Entry 7NPU (electron microscopy, 4.48 A resolution (low resolution: residue-level contacts below are approximate; hydrogen-bond / salt-bridge calls are withheld)); this record covers chains B3 and C5 of the 24 polymer chains in the assembly.

# Chain B3
Protein: ESX-5 secretion system ATPase EccB5
From: Mycobacterium tuberculosis (strain ATCC 25618 / H37Rv)
Notes: EC 3.6.-.-
UniProtKB: P9WNQ9 (ECCB5_MYCTU); residue numbers follow UniProt; this construct covers 1-506
Amino-acid sequence (506 residues; each row starts with the number of its first residue):
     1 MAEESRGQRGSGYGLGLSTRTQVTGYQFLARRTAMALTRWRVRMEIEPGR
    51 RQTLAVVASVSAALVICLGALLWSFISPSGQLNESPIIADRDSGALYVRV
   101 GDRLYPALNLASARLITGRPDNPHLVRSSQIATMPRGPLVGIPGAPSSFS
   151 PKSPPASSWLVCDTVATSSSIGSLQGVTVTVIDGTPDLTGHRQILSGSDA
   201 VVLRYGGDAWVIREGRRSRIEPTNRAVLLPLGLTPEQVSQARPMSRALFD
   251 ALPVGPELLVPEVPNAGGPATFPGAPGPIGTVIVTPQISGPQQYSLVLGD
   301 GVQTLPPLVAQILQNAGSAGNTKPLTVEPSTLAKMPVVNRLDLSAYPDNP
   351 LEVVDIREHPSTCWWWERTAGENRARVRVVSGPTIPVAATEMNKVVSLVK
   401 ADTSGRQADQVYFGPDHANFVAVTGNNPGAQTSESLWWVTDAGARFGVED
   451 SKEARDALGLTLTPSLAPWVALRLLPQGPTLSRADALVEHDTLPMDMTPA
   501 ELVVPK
Disordered / not traced: 1-9, 84-506

# Chain C5
Protein: ESX-5 secretion system protein EccC5
From: Mycobacterium tuberculosis (strain ATCC 25618 / H37Rv)
UniProtKB: P9WNA5 (ECCC5_MYCTU); residues 1-1391 here = UniProt positions 1-1391
Amino-acid sequence (1391 residues; row label = number of the first residue in the row):
     1 MKRGFARPTPEKPPVIKPENIVLSTPLSIPPPEGKPWWLIVVGVVVVGLL
    51 GGMVAMVFASGSHVFGGIGSIFPLFMMVGIMMMMFRGMGGGQQQMSRPKL
   101 DAMRAQFMLMLDMLRETAQESADSMDANYRWFHPAPNTLAAAVGSPRMWE
   151 RKPDGKDLNFGVVRVGVGMTRPEVTWGEPQNMPTDIELEPVTGKALQEFG
   201 RYQSVVYNLPKMVSLLVEPWYALVGEREQVLGLMRAIICQLAFSHGPDHV
   251 QMIVVSSDLDQWDWVKWLPHFGDSRRHDAAGNARMVYTSVREFAAEQAEL
   301 FAGRGSFTPRHASSSAQTPTPHTVIIADVDDPQWEYVISAEGVDGVTFFD
   351 LTGSSMWTDIPERKLQFDKTGVIEALPRDRDTWMVIDDKAWFFALTDQVS
   401 IAEAEEFAQKLAQWRLAEAYEEIGQRVAHIGARDILSYYGIDDPGNIDFD
   451 SLWASRTDTMGRSRLRAPFGNRSDNGELLFLDMKSLDEGGDGPHGVMSGT
   501 TGSGKSTLVRTVIESLMLSHPPEELQFVLADLKGGSAVKPFAGVPHVSRI
   551 ITDLEEDQALMERFLDALWGEIARRKAICDSAGVDDAKEYNSVRARMRAR
   601 GQDMAPLPMLVVVIDEFYEWFRIMPTAVDVLDSIGRQGRAYWIHLMMASQ
   651 TIESRAEKLMENMGYRLVLKARTAGAAQAAGVPNAVNLPAQAGLGYFRKS
   701 LEDIIRFQAEFLWRDYFQPGVSIDGEEAPALVHSIDYIRPQLFTNSFTPL
   751 EVSVGGPDIEPVVAQPNGEVLESDDIEGGEDEDEEGVRTPKVGTVIIDQL
   801 RKIKFEPYRLWQPPLTQPVAIDDLVNRFLGRPWHKEYGSACNLVFPIGII
   851 DRPYKHDQPPWTVDTSGPGANVLILGAGGSGKTTALQTLICSAALTHTPQ
   901 QVQFYCLAYSSTALTTVSRIPHVGEVAGPTDPYGVRRTVAELLALVRERK
   951 RSFLECGIASMEMFRRRKFGGEAGPVPDDGFGDVYLVIDNYRALAEENEV
  1001 LIEQVNVIINQGPSFGVHVVVTADRESELRPPVRSGFGSRIELRLAAVED
  1051 AKLVRSRFAKDVPVKPGRGMVAVNYVRLDSDPQAGLHTLVARPALGSTPD
  1101 NVFECDSVVAAVSRLTSAQAPPVRRLPARFGVEQVRELASRDTRQGVGAG
  1151 GIAWAISELDLAPVYLNFAENSHLMVTGRRECGRTTTLATIMSEIGRLYA
  1201 PGASSAPPPAPGRPSAQVWLVDPRRQLLTALGSDYVERFAYNLDGVVAMM
  1251 GELAAALAGREPPPGLSAEELLSRSWWSGPEIFLIVDDIQQLPPGFDSPL
  1301 HKAVPFVNRAADVGLHVIVTRTFGGWSSAGSDPMLRALHQANAPLLVMDA
  1351 DPDEGFIRGKMKGGPLPRGRGLLMAEDTGVFVQVAATEVRR
Disordered / not traced: 275-284, 417-1391
Swiss-Prot annotation at these positions:
  - binding site (ATP): Gly-499 to Ser-506, Gly-876 to Thr-883, Gly-1178 to Thr-1185

# How chain B3 and chain C5 interact
Pairs across the interface (11; chain B3 residue first):
  Thr-21(B3) with Ile-29(C5); Arg-104(C5); Pro-190(C5)
  Thr-24(B3) with Arg-104(C5)
  Gly-25(B3) with Arg-104(C5); Val-191(C5)
  Leu-29(B3) with Val-191(C5)
  Arg-31(B3) with Asp-101(C5)
  Arg-32(B3) with Met-108(C5); Asp-112(C5)
  Arg-43(B3) with Leu-109(C5)
Also at the interface, not in a pair above, chain B3 (9 interface residues in all): Gln-22, Phe-28
Also at the interface, not in a pair above, chain C5 (10 interface residues in all): Arg-97, Ala-105

# Summary
9 residues of chain B3 and 10 residues of chain C5 are in contact. From UniProt: 24 ATP-binding residues on
chain C5.
Here chain B3 is ESX-5 secretion system ATPase EccB5 and chain C5 is ESX-5 secretion system protein EccC5,
both from Mycobacterium tuberculosis (strain ATCC 25618 / H37Rv). Entry 7NPU (MycP5-free ESX-5 inner membrane
complex, state I) was determined by electron microscopy together with 7NP7, 7NPR, 7NPV, 7NPS and 7NPT from the
same study.
